7NRV - chains A and D of the 5 polymer chains in the assembly; structure by electron microscopy, 3.00 A resolution.

# Chain A (and D)
Name: Microtubule-associated protein tau
Organism: Homo sapiens
Notes: chain D of this document is another copy of the same molecule, construct and numbering; everything in this record applies to it too
UniProtKB: P10636 (TAU_HUMAN), isoform P10636-8; numbering as in UniProt (aligned over 1-441)
Amino-acid sequence (441 residues; row label = number of the first residue in the row):
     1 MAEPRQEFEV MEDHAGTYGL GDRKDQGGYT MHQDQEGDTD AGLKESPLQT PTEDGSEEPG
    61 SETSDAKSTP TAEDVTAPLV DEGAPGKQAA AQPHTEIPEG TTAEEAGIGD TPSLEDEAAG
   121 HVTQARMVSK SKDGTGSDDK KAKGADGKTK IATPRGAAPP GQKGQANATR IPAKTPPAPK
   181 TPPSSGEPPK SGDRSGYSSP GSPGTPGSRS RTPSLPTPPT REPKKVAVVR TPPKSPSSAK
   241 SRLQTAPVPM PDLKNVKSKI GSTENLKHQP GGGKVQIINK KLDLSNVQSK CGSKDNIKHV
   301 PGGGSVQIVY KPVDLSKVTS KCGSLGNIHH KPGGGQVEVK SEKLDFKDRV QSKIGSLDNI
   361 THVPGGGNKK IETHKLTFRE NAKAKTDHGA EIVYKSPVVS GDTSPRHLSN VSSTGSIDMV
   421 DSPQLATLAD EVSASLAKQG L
Unresolved in the structure: 1-303, 381-441
What the authors report for this chain:
  - contacts within the chain: Asp348-Arg349 (salt bridge), Lys353-Asp358 (salt bridge)

# How chain A and chain D interact
Residue-residue contacts (173; chain A residue first):
  Ser305(A) with Gly304(D); Ser305(D); Val306(D), hydrogen bond (backbone-backbone)
  Val306(A) with Val306(D); Phe378(D), hydrophobic
  Gln307(A) with Val306(D), hydrogen bond (backbone-backbone); Gln307(D); Ile308(D), hydrogen bond (backbone-backbone)
  Ile308(A) with Ile308(D); Phe378(D), hydrophobic
  Val309(A) with Ile308(D), hydrogen bond (backbone-backbone); Val309(D); Tyr310(D), hydrogen bond (backbone-backbone)
  Tyr310(A) with Tyr310(D); His374(D); Leu376(D), hydrophobic
  Lys311(A) with Tyr310(D), hydrogen bond (backbone-backbone); Lys311(D)
  Pro312(A) with Tyr310(D); Pro312(D)
  Val313(A) with Pro312(D), hydrogen bond (backbone-backbone); Val313(D); Asp314(D), hydrogen bond (backbone-backbone)
  Asp314(A) with Asp314(D)
  Leu315(A) with Asp314(D), hydrogen bond (backbone-backbone)
  Ser316(A) with Asp314(D); Ser316(D); Lys370(D)
  Lys317(A) with Ser316(D), hydrogen bond (backbone-backbone); Lys317(D); Val318(D), hydrogen bond (backbone-backbone)
  Val318(A) with Val318(D); Asn368(D)
  Thr319(A) with Val318(D), hydrogen bond (backbone-backbone); Thr319(D); Ser320(D), hydrogen bond (backbone-backbone); Asn368(D)
  Ser320(A) with Ser320(D); Gly366(D); Asn368(D), hydrogen bond
  Lys321(A) with Ser320(D), hydrogen bond (backbone-backbone); Lys321(D); Cys322(D), hydrogen bond (backbone-backbone)
  Cys322(A) with Cys322(D); Leu325(D), hydrophobic
  Gly323(A) with Cys322(D), hydrogen bond (backbone-backbone); Gly323(D)
  Ser324(A) with Gly323(D), hydrogen bond (backbone-backbone); Ser324(D); Leu325(D), hydrogen bond (backbone-backbone)
  Leu325(A) with Leu325(D); Val363(D); Gly365(D)
  Gly326(A) with Leu325(D), hydrogen bond (backbone-backbone); Gly326(D); Asn327(D), hydrogen bond (backbone-backbone)
  Asn327(A) with Asn327(D), hydrogen bond (backbone-backbone); Ile328(D), hydrogen bond (backbone-backbone)
  Ile328(A) with Ile328(D); Thr361(D)
  His329(A) with Ile328(D), hydrogen bond (backbone-backbone); His329(D); His330(D), hydrogen bond (backbone-backbone)
  His330(A) with His330(D), hydrogen bond; Asn359(D); Thr361(D), hydrogen bond
  Lys331(A) with His330(D), hydrogen bond (backbone-backbone); Lys331(D); Pro332(D)
  Pro332(A) with Pro332(D); Asn359(D)
  Gly333(A) with Pro332(D), hydrogen bond (backbone-backbone); Gly334(D), hydrogen bond (backbone-backbone)
  Gly334(A) with Gly334(D); Leu357(D)
  Gly335(A) with Gly335(D)
  Gln336(A) with Gly335(D), hydrogen bond (backbone-backbone); Gln336(D); Val337(D), hydrogen bond (backbone-backbone)
  Val337(A) with Val337(D); Leu357(D), hydrophobic
  Glu338(A) with Val337(D), hydrogen bond (backbone-backbone); Glu338(D); Val339(D), hydrogen bond (backbone-backbone)
  Val339(A) with Val339(D); Gly355(D)
  Lys340(A) with Val339(D), hydrogen bond (backbone-backbone); Lys340(D); Ser341(D), hydrogen bond (backbone-backbone)
  Ser341(A) with Ser341(D)
  Glu342(A) with Ser341(D); Glu342(D), hydrogen bond (backbone-backbone)
  Lys343(A) with Glu342(D), hydrogen bond (backbone-backbone); Lys343(D); Leu344(D), hydrogen bond (backbone-backbone)
  Leu344(A) with Leu344(D)
  Asp345(A) with Leu344(D), hydrogen bond (backbone-backbone); Asp345(D); Phe346(D), hydrogen bond (backbone-backbone)
  Phe346(A) with Phe346(D)
  Lys347(A) with Phe346(D), hydrogen bond (backbone-backbone); Lys347(D)
  Asp348(A) with Lys347(D), hydrogen bond (backbone-backbone); Asp348(D); Arg349(D), hydrogen bond (backbone-backbone)
  Arg349(A) with Arg349(D), hydrogen bond (backbone-backbone); Val350(D), hydrogen bond (backbone-backbone)
  Val350(A) with Val350(D)
  Gln351(A) with Val350(D), hydrogen bond (backbone-backbone); Gln351(D), hydrogen bond; Ser352(D), hydrogen bond (backbone-backbone)
  Ser352(A) with Ser352(D)
  Lys353(A) with Ser352(D), hydrogen bond (backbone-backbone); Lys353(D); Ile354(D), hydrogen bond (backbone-backbone); Asp358(D), salt bridge
  Ile354(A) with Ile354(D); Gly355(D), hydrogen bond (backbone-backbone)
  Gly355(A) with Gly355(D)
  Ser356(A) with Gly355(D), hydrogen bond (backbone-backbone); Ser356(D); Leu357(D), hydrogen bond (backbone-backbone); Asp358(D), hydrogen bond
  Leu357(A) with Leu357(D)
  Asp358(A) with Leu357(D), hydrogen bond (backbone-backbone); Asp358(D), hydrogen bond (backbone-side chain); Asn359(D), hydrogen bond (backbone-backbone)
  Asn359(A) with Asn359(D), hydrogen bond
  Ile360(A) with Asn359(D), hydrogen bond (backbone-backbone); Ile360(D); Thr361(D), hydrogen bond (backbone-backbone)
  Thr361(A) with Thr361(D)
  His362(A) with Thr361(D), hydrogen bond (backbone-backbone); His362(D), hydrogen bond; Val363(D), hydrogen bond (backbone-backbone)
  Val363(A) with Val363(D)
  Pro364(A) with Val363(D); Pro364(D); Gly365(D), hydrogen bond (backbone-backbone)
  Gly365(A) with Gly365(D); Gly366(D)
  Gly366(A) with Pro364(D); Gly365(D); Gly366(D), hydrogen bond (backbone-backbone); Gly367(D), hydrogen bond (backbone-backbone)
  Gly367(A) with Gly367(D)
  Asn368(A) with Gly366(D); Gly367(D), hydrogen bond (side chain-backbone); Asn368(D), hydrogen bond
  Lys369(A) with Asn368(D), hydrogen bond (backbone-backbone); Lys369(D); Lys370(D), hydrogen bond (backbone-backbone)
  Lys370(A) with Lys370(D)
  Ile371(A) with Lys370(D), hydrogen bond (backbone-backbone); Ile371(D); Glu372(D), hydrogen bond (backbone-backbone)
  Glu372(A) with Glu372(D)
  Thr373(A) with Glu372(D); Thr373(D); His374(D), hydrogen bond (backbone-backbone)
  His374(A) with His374(D)
  Lys375(A) with His374(D), hydrogen bond (backbone-backbone); Lys375(D); Leu376(D), hydrogen bond (backbone-backbone)
  Leu376(A) with Leu376(D)
  Thr377(A) with Leu376(D), hydrogen bond (backbone-backbone); Thr377(D); Phe378(D), hydrogen bond (backbone-backbone)
  Phe378(A) with Phe378(D)
  Arg379(A) with Phe378(D), hydrogen bond (backbone-backbone); Arg379(D); Glu380(D)
  Glu380(A) with Glu380(D)
Also at the interface, not in a pair above, chain A (77 interface residues in all): Gly304
Also at the interface, not in a pair above, chain D (77 interface residues in all): Leu315, Gly333

# Overview
Chain A and chain D each contribute 77 residues to their interface; the contacts include 79 hydrogen bonds and
1 salt bridge. Polar pairs include Lys353(A)-Asp358(D), Ser320(A)-Asn368(D) and His330(A)-His330(D). The paper
reports contacts within the chain involving Arg349(A), Asp348(A) and Lys353(A) among others.
Chain A and chain D are both Microtubule-associated protein tau (Homo sapiens); the structure, Paired helical
filament from Alzheimer's disease with PET ligand APN-1607, was determined by electron microscopy together
with 7NRQ, 7NRS, 7NRT and 7NRX from the same study.
